1EWD - chains B and C of the 4 polymer chains in the assembly; structure by X-ray diffraction, 2.46 A resolution.

# Chain B (and C)
Molecule: Fructose 1,6-bisphosphate aldolase
From: Oryctolagus cuniculus
Notes: EC 4.1.2.13; chain C of this document is another copy of the same molecule, construct and numbering; everything in this record applies to it too
Reference sequence: P00883 (ALDOA_RABIT); residues 1-363 here = UniProt positions 1-363
Sequence (363 residues; numbered 1 to 363; the number before each row is that of its first residue):
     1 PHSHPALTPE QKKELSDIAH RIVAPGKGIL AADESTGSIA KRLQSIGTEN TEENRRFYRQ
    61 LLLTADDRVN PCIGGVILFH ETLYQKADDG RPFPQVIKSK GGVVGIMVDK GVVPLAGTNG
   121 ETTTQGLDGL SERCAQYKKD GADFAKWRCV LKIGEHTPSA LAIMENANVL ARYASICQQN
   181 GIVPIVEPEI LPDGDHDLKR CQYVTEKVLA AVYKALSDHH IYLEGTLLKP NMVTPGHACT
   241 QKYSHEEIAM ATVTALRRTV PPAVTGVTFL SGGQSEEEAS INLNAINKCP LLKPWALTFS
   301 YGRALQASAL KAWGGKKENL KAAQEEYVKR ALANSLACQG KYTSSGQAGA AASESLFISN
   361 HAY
Construct notes: engineered mutation Met-107 (Lys in P00883); conflict Ser-344 (Pro in P00883)
What the authors report for this chain:
  - mutagenesis - E189Q: decreased catalytic activity
  - mutagenesis - E189A: unchanged catalytic activity
  - catalytic residues: Glu-187, Glu-189
  - catalytic residues: Lys-229 (citing earlier work)

# How chain B and chain C interact
Residue-residue contacts (57; chain B residue first):
  Pro-1(B) / Pro-158(C)
  Pro-1(B) / Arg-200(C)  hydrogen bond (backbone-side chain)
  Pro-1(B) / Tyr-203(C)  hydrophobic
  Pro-1(B) / Lys-207(C)
  His-2(B) / Gly-154(C)
  His-2(B) / Glu-155(C)
  His-2(B) / Arg-200(C)  hydrogen bond
  His-2(B) / Tyr-203(C)
  Ser-3(B) / Tyr-203(C)
  Gly-154(B) / His-2(C)
  Glu-155(B) / His-2(C)  hydrogen bond (backbone-side chain)
  Pro-158(B) / Pro-1(C)
  Ile-163(B) / Pro-1(C)
  Arg-200(B) / Pro-1(C)  hydrogen bond (side chain-backbone)
  Arg-200(B) / His-2(C)  hydrogen bond
  Tyr-203(B) / Pro-1(C)  hydrophobic
  Tyr-203(B) / His-2(C)  hydrogen bond (side chain-backbone)
  Tyr-203(B) / Ser-3(C)
  Tyr-203(B) / His-220(C)
  Lys-207(B) / Pro-1(C)
  Lys-207(B) / Ser-217(C)  hydrogen bond (side chain-backbone)
  Lys-207(B) / His-220(C)
  Ala-210(B) / Ser-217(C)
  Ala-211(B) / Lys-214(C)
  Lys-214(B) / Ala-210(C)
  Lys-214(B) / Ala-211(C)
  Lys-214(B) / Lys-214(C)
  Ser-217(B) / Lys-207(C)  hydrogen bond (backbone-side chain)
  Ser-217(B) / Ala-210(C)
  His-220(B) / Tyr-203(C)  hydrogen bond
  His-220(B) / Lys-207(C)
  Tyr-222(B) / Arg-258(C)
  Leu-223(B) / Arg-258(C)
  Glu-224(B) / Arg-258(C)  salt bridge
  Arg-257(B) / Pro-261(C)
  Arg-257(B) / Pro-262(C)
  Arg-257(B) / Ala-263(C)  hydrogen bond (backbone-backbone)
  Arg-258(B) / Tyr-222(C)
  Arg-258(B) / Leu-223(C)
  Arg-258(B) / Glu-224(C)  salt bridge
  Arg-258(B) / Pro-261(C)
  Arg-258(B) / Ala-263(C)
  Val-260(B) / Pro-262(C)
  Pro-261(B) / Arg-257(C)
  Pro-261(B) / Arg-258(C)
  Pro-261(B) / Thr-259(C)
  Pro-262(B) / Arg-257(C)
  Pro-262(B) / Val-260(C)
  Pro-262(B) / Pro-262(C)  hydrophobic
  Pro-262(B) / Pro-294(C)  hydrophobic
  Pro-262(B) / Trp-295(C)  hydrophobic
  Ala-263(B) / Arg-257(C)  hydrogen bond (backbone-backbone)
  Ala-263(B) / Arg-258(C)
  Leu-292(B) / Pro-294(C)
  Pro-294(B) / Pro-262(C)  hydrophobic
  Pro-294(B) / Leu-292(C)
  Pro-294(B) / Pro-294(C)  hydrophobic
Other interface residues (no listed pair), chain B (30 interface residues in all): His-156, Thr-254, Thr-259, Trp-295
Other interface residues (no listed pair), chain C (31 interface residues in all): Thr-157, Ile-163, Val-204, Thr-254

# In short
The interface between chain B and chain C involves 30 residues on one side and 31 on the other, with 11
hydrogen bonds and 2 salt bridges. Polar pairs include Glu-224(B)/Arg-258(C), Pro-1(B)/Arg-200(C) and
His-2(B)/Arg-200(C). The paper reports catalytic residues Glu-187(B), Glu-189(B) and Lys-229(B); E189Q of
chain B reduces catalytic activity.
Both chains are Fructose 1,6-bisphosphate aldolase (Oryctolagus cuniculus). Entry 1EWD (Fructose
1,6-bisphosphate aldolase from rabbit muscle) was determined by X-ray diffraction (same publication as 1EWE,
1EX5 and 3B8D).
